Entry 9H9K (electron microscopy, 3.80 A resolution); this record covers chains 1 and M of the 11 polymer chains in the assembly.

Chain 1:
Molecule: 16S RNA
Source organism: Escherichia coli
Sequence (1541 nucleotides; row label = number of the first residue in the row):
     1 AAAUUGAAGA GUUUGAUCAU GGCUCAGAUU GAACGCUGGC GGCAGGCCUA ACACAUGCAA
    61 GUCGAACGGU AACAGGAAGA AGCUUGCUUC UUUGCUGACG AGUGGCGGAC GGGUGAGUAA
   121 UGUCUGGGAA ACUGCCUGAU GGAGGGGGAU AACUACUGGA AACGGUAGCU AAUACCGCAU
   181 AACGUCGCAA GACCAAAGAG GGGGACCUUC GGGCCUCUUG CCAUCGGAUG UGCCCAGAUG
   241 GGAUUAGCUA GUAGGUGGGG UAACGGCUCA CCUAGGCGAC GAUCCCUAGC UGGUCUGAGA
   301 GGAUGACCAG CCACACUGGA ACUGAGACAC GGUCCAGACU CCUACGGGAG GCAGCAGUGG
   361 GGAAUAUUGC ACAAUGGGCG CAAGCCUGAU GCAGCCAUGC CGCGUGUAUG AAGAAGGCCU
   421 UCGGGUUGUA AAGUACUUUC AGCGGGGAGG AAGGGAGUAA AGUUAAUACC UUUGCUCAUU
   481 GACGUUACCC GCAGAAGAAG CACCGGCUAA CUCCGUGCCA GCAGCCXCGG UAAUACGGAG
   541 GGUGCAAGCG UUAAUCGGAA UUACUGGGCG UAAAGCGCAC GCAGGCGGUU UGUUAAGUCA
   601 GAUGUGAAAU CCCCGGGCUC AACCUGGGAA CUGCAUCUGA UACUGGCAAG CUUGAGUCUC
   661 GUAGAGGGGG GUAGAAUUCC AGGUGUAGCG GUGAAAUGCG UAGAGAUCUG GAGGAAUACC
   721 GGUGGCGAAG GCGGCCCCCU GGACGAAGAC UGACGCUCAG GUGCGAAAGC GUGGGGAGCA
   781 AACAGGAUUA GAUACCCUGG UAGUCCACGC CGUAAACGAU GUCGACUUGG AGGUUGUGCC
   841 CUUGAGGCGU GGCUUCCGGA GCUAACGCGU UAAGUCGACC GCCUGGGGAG UACGGCCGCA
   901 AGGUUAAAAC UCAAAUGAAU UGACGGGGGC CCGCACAAGC GGUGGAGCAU GUGGUUUAAU
   961 UCGAUGXAAC GCGAAGAACC UUACCUGGUC UUGACAUCCA CGGAAGUUUU CAGAGAUGAG
  1021 AAUGUGCCUU CGGGAACCGU GAGACAGGUG CUGCAUGGCU GUCGUCAGCU CGUGUUGUGA
  1081 AAUGUUGGGU UAAGUCCCGC AACGAGCGCA ACCCUUAUCC UUUGUUGCCA GCGGUCCGGC
  1141 CGGGAACUCA AAGGAGACUG CCAGUGAUAA ACUGGAGGAA GGUGGGGAUG ACGUCAAGUC
  1201 AUCAUGGCCC UUACGACCAG GGCUACACAC GUGCUACAAU GGCGCAUACA AAGAGAAGCG
  1261 ACCUCGCGAG AGCAAGCGGA CCUCAUAAAG UGCGUCGUAG UCCGGAUUGG AGUCUGCAAC
  1321 UCGACUCCAU GAAGUCGGAA UCGCUAGUAA UCGUGGAUCA GAAUGCCACG GUGAAUACGU
  1381 UCCCGGCCUU GUACACACCG CCCGUXACAC CAUGGGAGUG GGUUGCAAAA GAAGUAGGUA
  1441 GCUUAACCUU CGGGAGGGCG CUUACCACUU UGUGAUUCAU GACUGGGGUG AAGUCGUAAC
  1501 AAGGUAACCG UAGGGGAACC UGCGGUUGGA UCACCUCCUU A
Disordered / not traced: 1-930, 1387-1541
Modified / non-standard residues: PSU (pseudouridine-5'-monophosphate) at position 516, G7M (N7-methyl-guanosine-5'-monophosphate) at position 527, 2MG (2N-methylguanosine-5'-monophosphate) at position 966, 5MC (5-methylcytidine-5'-monophosphate) at position 967, 2MG (2N-methylguanosine-5'-monophosphate) at position 1207, 4OC (4n,o2'-methylcytidine-5'-monophosphate) at position 1401, 5MC (5-methylcytidine-5'-monophosphate) at position 1406, UR3 (3-methyluridine-5'-monophoshate) at position 1497, 2MG (2N-methylguanosine-5'-monophosphate) at position 1515, MA6 (6N-dimethyladenosine-5'-monophoshate) at position 1517, MA6 (6N-dimethyladenosine-5'-monophoshate) at position 1518
Metal / ion sites: Mg2+ site 1 near A937 (its only coordinating residue here); Mg2+ site 2: A964, U1199; Mg2+ site 3 near C972 (its only coordinating residue here); Mg2+ site 4 near G1013 (its only coordinating residue here); Mg2+ site 5: C1054, A1197, G1198; Mg2+ site 6: A1067, A1092; Mg2+ site 7: U1083, G1084; Mg2+ site 8 near A1110 (its only coordinating residue here); Mg2+ site 9 near A1145 (its only coordinating residue here); Mg2+ site 10: C1158, G1184; Mg2+ site 11 near U1168 (its only coordinating residue here); Mg2+ site 12 near G1177 (its only coordinating residue here); 9 more Mg2+ sites not listed

Chain M:
Protein: Small ribosomal subunit protein uS13
Source organism: Escherichia coli
UniProtKB: P0A7S9 (RS13_ECOLI); numbering as in UniProt (aligned over 1-118)
Sequence (118 residues; numbered 1 to 118; the number before each row is that of its first residue):
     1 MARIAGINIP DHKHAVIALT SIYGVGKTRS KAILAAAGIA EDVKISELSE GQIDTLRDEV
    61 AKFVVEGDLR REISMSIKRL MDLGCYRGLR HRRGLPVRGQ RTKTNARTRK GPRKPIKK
Disordered / not traced: 1, 117-118

How chain 1 and chain M interact:
Pairs across the interface - 62 pairs, chain 1 then chain M:
  A946(1) / Arg-113(M)  salt bridge to the phosphate
  G947(1) / Arg-107(M)  phosphate contact
  G947(1) / Arg-113(M)  salt bridge to the phosphate
  C948(1) / Asn-105(M)  base contact
  C948(1) / Ala-106(M)  hydrogen bond to the phosphate
  C948(1) / Arg-107(M)  hydrogen bond to the phosphate
  C948(1) / Thr-108(M)  phosphate contact
  A949(1) / Gln-100(M)  phosphate contact
  A949(1) / Arg-101(M)  phosphate contact
  A949(1) / Asn-105(M)  hydrogen bond to the base
  U950(1) / Arg-101(M)  salt bridge to the phosphate
  U950(1) / Thr-104(M)  hydrogen bond to the base
  U950(1) / Asn-105(M)  base contact
  G951(1) / Arg-101(M)  salt bridge to the phosphate
  U1224(1) / Lys-103(M)  hydrogen bond to the phosphate
  A1225(1) / Arg-101(M)  phosphate contact
  A1225(1) / Thr-102(M)  hydrogen bond to the phosphate
  A1225(1) / Lys-103(M)  salt bridge to the phosphate
  C1226(1) / Arg-90(M)  salt bridge to the phosphate
  C1226(1) / Thr-102(M)  hydrogen bond to the sugar
  C1226(1) / Lys-103(M)  base contact
  C1226(1) / Lys-110(M)  phosphate contact
  A1227(1) / Leu-95(M)  phosphate contact
  A1227(1) / Lys-110(M)  salt bridge to the phosphate
  A1227(1) / Lys-114(M)  hydrogen bond to the sugar
  A1227(1) / Pro-115(M)  sugar contact
  A1227(1) / Ile-116(M)  base contact
  C1228(1) / Arg-107(M)  salt bridge to the phosphate
  C1228(1) / Lys-110(M)  salt bridge to the phosphate
  C1228(1) / Arg-113(M)  phosphate contact
  C1228(1) / Lys-114(M)  hydrogen bond to the phosphate
  C1228(1) / Ile-116(M)  sugar contact
  A1229(1) / Arg-113(M)  phosphate contact
  C1302(1) / Lys-13(M)  salt bridge to the phosphate
  C1302(1) / His-14(M)  base contact
  A1306(1) / Thr-108(M)  sugar contact
  U1307(1) / Gln-100(M)  hydrogen bond to the phosphate
  U1307(1) / Thr-108(M)  sugar contact
  U1307(1) / Arg-109(M)  hydrogen bond to the sugar
  U1308(1) / His-91(M)  hydrogen bond to the phosphate
  U1308(1) / Val-97(M)  hydrogen bond to the phosphate
  U1308(1) / Arg-98(M)  salt bridge to the phosphate
  U1308(1) / Arg-109(M)  sugar contact
  G1309(1) / Ser-76(M)  sugar contact
  G1309(1) / Leu-80(M)  phosphate contact
  G1309(1) / His-91(M)  salt bridge to the phosphate
  G1309(1) / Arg-98(M)  salt bridge to the phosphate
  G1310(1) / Arg-87(M)  salt bridge to the phosphate
  U1321(1) / Tyr-86(M)  phosphate contact
  C1328(1) / Thr-28(M)  hydrogen bond to the phosphate
  C1328(1) / Arg-29(M)  sugar contact
  A1329(1) / Gly-24(M)  phosphate contact
  A1329(1) / Val-25(M)  hydrogen bond to the phosphate
  A1329(1) / Gly-26(M)  hydrogen bond to the phosphate
  A1329(1) / Lys-27(M)  phosphate contact
  A1329(1) / Thr-28(M)  hydrogen bond to the phosphate
  A1329(1) / Arg-29(M)  hydrogen bond to the phosphate
  U1330(1) / Tyr-23(M)  sugar contact
  U1330(1) / Gly-24(M)  hydrogen bond to the phosphate
  U1330(1) / Val-25(M)  phosphate contact
  U1330(1) / Gly-26(M)  phosphate contact
  A1332(1) / Thr-108(M)  sugar contact
Also at the interface, not in a pair above, chain 1 (28 interface residues in all): U952, C1230, U1295, C1322, G1323
Also at the interface, not in a pair above, chain M (41 interface residues in all): Ile-22, Leu-69, Arg-70, Glu-72, Ile-77, Pro-96, Gly-99, Pro-112

Overview:
The interface between chain 1 and chain M involves 28 residues on one side and 41 on the other, with 19
hydrogen bonds and 14 salt bridges. Among the polar pairs are A949(1)/Asn-105(M), U950(1)/Thr-104(M) and
C1226(1)/Thr-102(M).
Chain 1 is 16S RNA and chain M is Small ribosomal subunit protein uS13, both from Escherichia coli; the
structure, Complex 3 (HEAD) 30S-tRNA-GE81112, was determined by electron microscopy, deposited together with
9H8G, 9H9H, 9H9I, 9H9J, 9H9L, 9H9M and 9H9N.
